3C09 - chains L and D of the 3 polymer chains in the assembly; structure by X-ray diffraction, 3.20 A resolution.

== Chain L ==
Name: Matuzumab Fab Light chain
Organism: Mus musculus
Notes: antibody fragment or engineered binder
Chain sequence (212 residues; each row starts with the number of its first residue):
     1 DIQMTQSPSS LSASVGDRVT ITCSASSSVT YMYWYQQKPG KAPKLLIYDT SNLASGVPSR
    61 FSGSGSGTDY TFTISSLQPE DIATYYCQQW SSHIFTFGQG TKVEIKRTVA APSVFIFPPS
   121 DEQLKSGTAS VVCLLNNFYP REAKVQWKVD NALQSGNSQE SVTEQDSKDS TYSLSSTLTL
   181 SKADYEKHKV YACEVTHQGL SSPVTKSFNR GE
Unresolved in the structure: 212
Disulfides: Cys23-Cys87, Cys133-Cys193

== Chain D ==
Name: Epidermal growth factor receptor
Organism: Homo sapiens
Notes: EC 2.7.10.1; fragment: sEGFR domain III
Reference sequence: P00533 (EGFR_HUMAN); residues 312-514 here correspond to UniProt positions 336-538 (UniProt number = residue number + 24)
Chain sequence (214 residues; row label = number of the first residue in the row):
   307 LEEKKVCNGI GIGEFKDSLS INATNIKHFK NCTSISGDLH ILPVAFRGDS FTHTPPLDPQ
   367 ELDILKTVKE ITGFLLIQAW PENRTDLHAF ENLEIIRGRT KQHGQFSLAV VSLNITSLGL
   427 RSLKEISDGD VIISGNKNLC YANTINWKKL FGTSGQKTKI ISNRGENSCK ATGQVCHALC
   487 SPEGCWGPEP RDCVSCRNVS RGRECVDKHH HHHH
Unresolved in the structure: 307-309, 501-520
Construct notes: expression tag (307-311, 515-520)
Disulfides: Cys313-Cys338, Cys446-Cys475, Cys486-Cys499
Ligand contacts: N-acetylglucosamine (NAG; 2-acetamido-2-deoxy-beta-D-glucopyranose): Phe321, Asp323, Ser324, Leu325, Ser326, Asn328, Thr330, Asn331, Val350, Asp355, Thr358, Thr360
From the paper describing this entry:
  - mutagenesis - K454A/T459A/S460A, T459A/S460A/K463A: abolished binding to Fab72000
  - mutagenesis - D355T/F357A: unchanged binding to Fab72000

== How chain L and chain D interact ==
Residue-residue contacts (10):
  Tyr31(L) with Asp436(D); Gly461(D); Lys463(D)
  Asp49(L) with Lys463(D), salt bridge
  Trp90(L) with Thr459(D); Gly461(D)
  His93(L) with Ser433(D); Asp434(D), salt bridge; Thr459(D), hydrogen bond
  Phe95(L) with Ser460(D)
Other interface residues (no listed pair), chain D (8 interface residues in all): Gly458

== Overview ==
The interface between chain L and chain D involves 5 residues on one side and 8 on the other; the contacts
include 1 hydrogen bond and 2 salt bridges. Among the polar pairs are Asp49(L)-Lys463(D), His93(L)-Asp434(D)
and His93(L)-Thr459(D). The paper reports that K454A/T459A/S460A and T459A/S460A/K463A of chain D abolish
binding to Fab72000; D355T/F357A of chain D leave binding to Fab72000 unchanged.
Chain L is Matuzumab Fab Light chain (Mus musculus) and chain D is Epidermal growth factor receptor (Homo
sapiens); the structure, Crystal structure the Fab fragment of matuzumab (Fab72000) in complex with domain III
of the extracellular ..., was determined by X-ray diffraction together with 3C08 from the same study.
